Entry 3MXB (X-ray diffraction, 2.30 A resolution); this record covers chains B and C of the 4 polymer chains in the assembly.

Chain B:
Name: V2(K7E-G19S)
Organism: Chlamydomonas reinhardtii
Notes: engineered mutation(s): K7E,G19S,E8K
Chain sequence (173 residues; numbered 0 to 172; the number before each row is that of its first residue; numbering starts at 0):
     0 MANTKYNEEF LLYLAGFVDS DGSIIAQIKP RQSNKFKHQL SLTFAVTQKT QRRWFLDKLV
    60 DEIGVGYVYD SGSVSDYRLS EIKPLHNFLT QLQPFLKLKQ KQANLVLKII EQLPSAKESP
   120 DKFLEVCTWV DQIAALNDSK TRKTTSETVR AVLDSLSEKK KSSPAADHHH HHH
Not modelled in the structure: 0-1, 155-172
Metal / ion sites: Ca2+ site 1: Ser-19 (shared with 1 residue of chain A; DC514(C) of chain C; 1 residue of chain E); Ca2+ site 2: Asp-20 (shared with 1 residue of chain A; DC515(C) of chain C; 1 residue of chain E)

Chain C:
Molecule: 24-nt DNA strand
Sequence (24 nucleotides; each row starts with the number of its first residue):
   501 TTGTTCTCAG GTACCTCAGC CAGA
Metal / ion sites: Ca2+ site 1: DC514 (shared with 1 residue of chain A; Ser-19(B) of chain B; 1 residue of chain E); Ca2+ site 2: DC515 (shared with 1 residue of chain A; Asp-20(B) of chain B; 1 residue of chain E)

How chain B and chain C interact:
Residue-residue contacts (29; chain B residue first):
  Asp-20(B) with DC515(C), phosphate contact
  Arg-30(B) with DT502(C), hydrogen bond to the base; DG503(C), hydrogen bond to the base
  Ser-32(B) with DT501(C), phosphate contact; DT502(C), base contact
  Asn-33(B) with DT501(C), sugar contact; DT502(C), phosphate contact
  Lys-34(B) with DT502(C), hydrogen bond to the phosphate
  Gln-38(B) with DT502(C), sugar contact; DG503(C), hydrogen bond to the phosphate; DT504(C), base contact
  Tyr-66(B) with DT505(C), hydrogen bond to the phosphate; DC506(C), phosphate contact
  Tyr-68(B) with DT505(C), sugar contact; DC506(C), hydrogen bond to the phosphate; DT507(C), phosphate contact
  Arg-77(B) with DT507(C), base contact; DC508(C), base contact
  Ser-79(B) with DT505(C), hydrogen bond to the phosphate
  Glu-80(B) with DT504(C), phosphate contact; DT505(C), phosphate contact
  Ile-81(B) with DT504(C), hydrogen bond to the phosphate
  Lys-116(B) with DT502(C), phosphate contact; DG503(C), salt bridge to the phosphate
  Asp-137(B) with DA513(C), phosphate contact
  Lys-139(B) with DG511(C), sugar contact; DT512(C), phosphate contact; DA513(C), salt bridge to the phosphate
  Thr-140(B) with DG510(C), sugar contact
Other interface residues (no listed pair), chain B (20 interface residues in all): Leu-39, Ser-40, Ser-70, Leu-112

Overview:
The interface between chain B and chain C involves 20 residues on one side and 13 on the other; the contacts
include 8 hydrogen bonds and 2 salt bridges. Polar pairs include Arg-30(B)/DT502(C), Arg-30(B)/DG503(C) and
Lys-34(B)/DT502(C). Asp-20(B) and DC515(C) coordinate Ca2+ site 2.
Chain B is V2(K7E-G19S) (Chlamydomonas reinhardtii) and chain C is a 24-nt DNA strand; the structure,
Molecular basis of engineered meganuclease targeting of the endogenous human RAG1 locus, was determined by
X-ray diffraction together with 3MX9, 3MXA and 2XE0 from the same study.
